Entry 5O2U (X-ray diffraction, 2.76 A resolution); this record covers chains A and C of the 4 polymer chains in the assembly.

== Chain A (and C) ==
Molecule: Capsid protein p24
Source organism: Human immunodeficiency virus 1
Notes: chain C of this document is another copy of the same molecule, construct and numbering; everything in this record applies to it too
UniProtKB: P12493 (GAG_HV1N5); residues -131 to 368 here correspond to UniProt positions 1-500 (UniProt number = residue number + 132)
Chain sequence (500 residues; numbered -131 to 368; the number before each row is that of its first residue; numbers below 1 keep their minus sign (Met-131 is residue -131)):
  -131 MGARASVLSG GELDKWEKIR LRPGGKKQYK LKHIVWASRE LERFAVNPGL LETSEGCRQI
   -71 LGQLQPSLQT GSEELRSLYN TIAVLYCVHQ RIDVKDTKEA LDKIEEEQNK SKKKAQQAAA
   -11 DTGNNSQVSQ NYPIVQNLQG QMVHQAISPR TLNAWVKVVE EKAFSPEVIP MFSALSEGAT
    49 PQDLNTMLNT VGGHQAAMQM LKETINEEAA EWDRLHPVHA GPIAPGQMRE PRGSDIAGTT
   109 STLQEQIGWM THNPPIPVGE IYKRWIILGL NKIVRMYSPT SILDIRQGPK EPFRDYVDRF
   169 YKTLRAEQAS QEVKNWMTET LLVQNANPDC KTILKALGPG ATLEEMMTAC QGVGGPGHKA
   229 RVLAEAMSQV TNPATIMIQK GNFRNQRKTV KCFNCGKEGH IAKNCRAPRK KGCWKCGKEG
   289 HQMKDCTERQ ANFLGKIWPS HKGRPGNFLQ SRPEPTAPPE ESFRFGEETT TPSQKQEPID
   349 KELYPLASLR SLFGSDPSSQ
Disordered / not traced: -131 to 148, 222-368
Cystine bridges: Cys198-Cys218

== How chain A and chain C interact ==
Contacting residue pairs - 13 pairs, chain A then chain C:
  Leu151(A) - Leu151(C)  hydrophobic
  Leu151(A) - Gln192(C)
  Arg154(A) - Arg154(C)
  Ser178(A) - Glu180(C)  hydrogen bond
  Glu180(A) - Ser178(C)  hydrogen bond
  Glu180(A) - Val181(C)
  Val181(A) - Val181(C)  hydrophobic
  Val181(A) - Trp184(C)  hydrophobic
  Trp184(A) - Leu151(C)  hydrophobic
  Trp184(A) - Val181(C)  hydrophobic
  Trp184(A) - Trp184(C)  hydrophobic
  Met185(A) - Trp184(C)  hydrophobic
  Gln192(A) - Leu151(C)
Interface residues without a listed pair, chain A (10 interface residues in all): Ser149, Leu189
Interface residues without a listed pair, chain C (9 interface residues in all): Ser149, Leu189

== In short ==
10 residues of chain A face 9 of chain C across their interface, with 2 hydrogen bonds. Its one
hydrogen-bonded contact is Ser178(A)-Glu180(C).
Chain A and chain C are both Capsid protein p24 (Human immunodeficiency virus 1); the structure, Llama VHH in
complex with p24, was determined by X-ray diffraction.
